Entry 5ZYE (X-ray diffraction, 1.40 A resolution); this record covers chain A.

[Chain A]
Protein: Xylose isomerase
Source organism: Streptomyces rubiginosus
Notes: EC 5.3.1.5
Reference sequence: P24300 (XYLA_STRRU); numbering as in UniProt (aligned over 1-388)
Amino-acid sequence (388 residues; each row starts with the number of its first residue):
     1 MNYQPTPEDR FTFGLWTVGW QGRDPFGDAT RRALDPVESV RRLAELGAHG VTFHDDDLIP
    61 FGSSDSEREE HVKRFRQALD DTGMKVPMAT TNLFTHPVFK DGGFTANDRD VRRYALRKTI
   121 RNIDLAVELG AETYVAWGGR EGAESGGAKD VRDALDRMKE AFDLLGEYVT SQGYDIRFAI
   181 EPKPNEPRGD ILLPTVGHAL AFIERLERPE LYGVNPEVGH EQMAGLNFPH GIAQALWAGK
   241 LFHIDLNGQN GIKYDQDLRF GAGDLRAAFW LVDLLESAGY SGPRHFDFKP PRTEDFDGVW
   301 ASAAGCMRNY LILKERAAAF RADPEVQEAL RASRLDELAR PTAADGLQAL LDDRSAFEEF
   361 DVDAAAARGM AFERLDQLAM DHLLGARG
Disordered / not traced: 1-2, 387-388
Bound ions: Mn2+ site 1: Glu181, Glu217, Asp245, Asp287 (together with alpha-D-glucopyranose); Mn2+ site 2: Glu217, His220, Asp255, Asp257
Residues lining bound ligands: alpha-D-glucopyranose (GLC): Trp16, Phe26, His54, Thr90, Thr91, Phe94, Val135, Trp137, Glu181, Glu217, His220, Asp245, Asp287
UniProt features mapped onto this chain:
  - active site: His54, Asp57
  - binding site (Mg(2+)): Glu181, Glu217, His220, Asp245, Asp255, Asp257, Asp287

[Summary]
Bound to chain A: alpha-D-glucopyranose. The Mn2+ site 1 is built by Glu181, Glu217, Asp245 and Asp287. The
Mn2+ site 2 is built by Glu217, His220, Asp255 and Asp257. UniProt lists active-site residues His54 and Asp57
and 7 Mg2+-binding residues.
Chain A is Xylose isomerase (Streptomyces rubiginosus); the structure, Crystal Structure of Glucose Isomerase
Soaked with Mn2+ and Glucose, was determined by X-ray diffraction, deposited together with 5ZYC and 5ZYD.
